Entry 9JMM (electron microscopy, 2.80 A resolution); this record covers chains A and C of the 3 polymer chains in the assembly.

# Chain A (and C)
Name: Dipeptidyl peptidase 4 soluble form
Organism: Homo sapiens
Notes: chain C of this document is another copy of the same molecule, construct and numbering; everything in this record applies to it too
UniProtKB: P27487 (DPP4_HUMAN); numbering as in UniProt (aligned over 39-766)
Chain sequence (758 residues; each row starts with the number of its first residue):
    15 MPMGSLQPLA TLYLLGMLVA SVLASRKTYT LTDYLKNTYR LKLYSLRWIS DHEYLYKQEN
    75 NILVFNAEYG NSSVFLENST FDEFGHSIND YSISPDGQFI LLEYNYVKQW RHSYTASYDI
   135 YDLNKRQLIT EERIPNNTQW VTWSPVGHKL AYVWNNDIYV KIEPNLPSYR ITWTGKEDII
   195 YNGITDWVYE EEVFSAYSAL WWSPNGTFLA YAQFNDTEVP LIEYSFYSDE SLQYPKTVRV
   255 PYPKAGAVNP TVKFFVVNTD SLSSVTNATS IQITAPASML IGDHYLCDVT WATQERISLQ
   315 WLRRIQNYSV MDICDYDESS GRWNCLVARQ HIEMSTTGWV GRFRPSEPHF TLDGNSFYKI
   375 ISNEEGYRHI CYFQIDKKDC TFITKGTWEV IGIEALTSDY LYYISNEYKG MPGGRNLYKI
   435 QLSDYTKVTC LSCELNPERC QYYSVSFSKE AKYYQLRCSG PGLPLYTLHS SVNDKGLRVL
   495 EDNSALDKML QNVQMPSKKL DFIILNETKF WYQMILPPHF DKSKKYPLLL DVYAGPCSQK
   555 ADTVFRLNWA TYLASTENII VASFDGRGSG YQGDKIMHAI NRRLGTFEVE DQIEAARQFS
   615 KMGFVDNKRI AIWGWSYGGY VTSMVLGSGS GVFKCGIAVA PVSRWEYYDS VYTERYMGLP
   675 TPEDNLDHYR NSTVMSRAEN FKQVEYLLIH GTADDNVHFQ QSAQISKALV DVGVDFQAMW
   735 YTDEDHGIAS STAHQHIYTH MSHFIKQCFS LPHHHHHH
Disordered / not traced: 15-38, 767-772
Disulfide bonds: Cys328-Cys339, Cys385-Cys394, Cys444-Cys447, Cys454-Cys472, Cys649-Cys762
Glycans and other covalent adducts: N-acetylglucosamine (NAG) linked to Asn85, Asn92, Asn150, Asn219, Asn281, Asn321, Asn685; glycan linked to Asn229
Sequence notes: initiating methionine (15); expression tag (16-38, 767-772)
Curated features (UniProtKB/Swiss-Prot):
  - active site (Charge relay system): Ser630, Asp708, His740
  - glycosylation (N-linked (GlcNAc...) asparagine): Asn85, Asn92, Asn150, Asn219, Asn229, Asn281, Asn321, Asn520, Asn685
  - mutagenesis: Asn85 (N85A: Does not inhibit dipeptidyl peptidase activity, interaction with ADA and homodimer formation), Asn92 (N92A: Does not inhibit dipeptidyl peptidase activity, interaction with ADA and homodimer formation), Asn150 (N150A: Does not inhibit dipeptidyl peptidase activity, interaction with ADA and homodimer formation), Glu205 (E205K: Inhibits dipeptidyl peptidase activity), Glu206 (E206L: Inhibits dipeptidyl peptidase activity), Asn219 (N219A: Does not inhibit dipeptidyl peptidase activity, interaction with ADA and homodimer formation), Asn229 (N229A: Does not inhibit dipeptidyl peptidase activity, interaction with ADA and homodimer formation), Asn281 (N281A: Does not inhibit dipeptidyl peptidase activity, interaction with ADA and homodimer formation), Asn321 (N321A: Does not inhibit dipeptidyl peptidase activity, interaction with ADA and homodimer formation), Asn520 (N520A: Does not inhibit dipeptidyl peptidase activity, interaction with ADA and homodimer formation), Asn685 (N685A: Does not inhibit dipeptidyl peptidase activity, interaction with ADA and homodimer formation), His750 (H750A: Inhibits weakly homodimerization and dipeptidyl peptidase activity ...)
What the authors report for this chain:
  - post-translational modification sites: Asn229
  - mutagenesis - N229D: decreased binding to Spike glycoprotein, Isoform 1 of Immunoglobulin heavy constant gamma 1
  - mutagenesis - N229D: decreased binding to MERS-CoV-RBD
  - mutagenesis - N229D: abolished binding to HKU4-BatCoV-RBD

# How chain A and chain C interact
Pairs across the interface (100; chain A residue first):
  Pro234(A) with Tyr248(C)
  Leu235(A) with Tyr248(C)
  Ile236(A) with Pro249(C)
  Glu237(A) with Ser239(C); Thr251(C); Arg253(C), salt bridge
  Tyr241(A) with Phe713(C); Gln714(C); Gln718(C)
  Ser242(A) with Gln718(C), hydrogen bond (backbone-side chain); Lys721(C), hydrogen bond (backbone-side chain)
  Asp243(A) with Gln718(C)
  Glu244(A) with Arg658(C), salt bridge; Tyr661(C), hydrogen bond (backbone-side chain); Thr687(C); Met689(C); Gln718(C)
  Ser245(A) with Arg658(C)
  Leu246(A) with Tyr661(C); Gln714(C), hydrogen bond (backbone-side chain)
  Gln247(A) with Lys258(C); Ala259(C), hydrogen bond (side chain-backbone); Glu660(C), hydrogen bond (side chain-backbone); Tyr661(C); Gln714(C), hydrogen bond (backbone-side chain)
  Tyr248(A) with Pro234(C); Leu235(C); Tyr256(C), hydrogen bond (side chain-backbone); Pro257(C); Lys258(C), hydrogen bond (side chain-backbone); Ala261(C)
  Pro249(A) with Ile236(C); Gln714(C)
  Thr251(A) with Glu237(C), hydrogen bond
  Arg253(A) with Glu237(C), salt bridge; Arg253(C)
  Tyr256(A) with Tyr248(C), hydrogen bond (backbone-side chain)
  Pro257(A) with Tyr248(C)
  Lys258(A) with Gln247(C), hydrogen bond (side chain-backbone); Tyr248(C), hydrogen bond (backbone-side chain)
  Ala259(A) with Gln247(C)
  Arg658(A) with Glu244(C), salt bridge
  Glu660(A) with Gln247(C)
  Tyr661(A) with Glu244(C), hydrogen bond (side chain-backbone); Leu246(C); Gln247(C)
  Met689(A) with Glu244(C)
  Phe713(A) with Tyr241(C); Trp734(C)
  Gln714(A) with Tyr241(C); Leu246(C), hydrogen bond (side chain-backbone); Gln247(C); Pro249(C)
  Ser716(A) with Trp734(C)
  Ala717(A) with Tyr241(C), hydrophobic; Trp734(C); Thr736(C), hydrogen bond (backbone-side chain)
  Gln718(A) with Tyr241(C); Ser242(C), hydrogen bond (side chain-backbone); Glu244(C)
  Ser720(A) with Trp734(C), hydrogen bond; Thr736(C), hydrogen bond
  Lys721(A) with Tyr241(C); Thr736(C)
  Val724(A) with Thr746(C); Ala747(C), hydrophobic; His750(C)
  Asp725(A) with Thr746(C), hydrogen bond
  Val728(A) with His750(C), hydrogen bond (backbone-side chain)
  Asp729(A) with His750(C), salt bridge; His754(C), salt bridge; His757(C), salt bridge
  Phe730(A) with Met733(C); His750(C); His754(C)
  Ala732(A) with Ala732(C); Trp734(C), hydrophobic
  Met733(A) with Phe730(C); Ala732(C), hydrophobic; Trp734(C)
  Trp734(A) with Phe713(C); Ser716(C); Ala717(C); Ser720(C), hydrogen bond; Ala732(C), hydrophobic; Met733(C); Trp734(C)
  Tyr735(A) with Val724(C), hydrophobic
  Thr736(A) with Ala717(C), hydrogen bond (side chain-backbone); Ser720(C), hydrogen bond; Lys721(C)
  Thr746(A) with Val724(C); Asp725(C)
  Ala747(A) with Val724(C), hydrophobic
  His750(A) with Val724(C); Val728(C), hydrogen bond (side chain-backbone); Phe730(C)
  His754(A) with Asp729(C), salt bridge; Phe730(C)
  His757(A) with Asp729(C), salt bridge
Also at the interface, not in a pair above, chain A (50 interface residues in all): Ser239, Ala261, Thr687, Leu702, Asp737
Also at the interface, not in a pair above, chain C (50 interface residues in all): Ser245, Leu702, Gln731, Tyr735, Asp737

# Overview
Chain A and chain C each contribute 50 residues to their interface, with 25 hydrogen bonds and 9 salt bridges.
Among the polar pairs are Glu237(A)-Arg253(C), Glu244(A)-Arg658(C) and Asp729(A)-His750(C). From the paper:
N229D of chain A reduces binding to Spike glycoprotein, Isoform 1 of Immunoglobulin heavy constant gamma 1; a
modification site at Asn229(A).
Both chains are Dipeptidyl peptidase 4 soluble form (Homo sapiens). Entry 9JMM (Cryo-EM structure of the
SE-PangolinCoV (MjHKU4r-CoV-1) RBD in complex with human DPP4) was determined by electron microscopy (same
publication as 9JMJ).
